Entry 7BJV (X-ray diffraction, 3.05 A resolution); this record covers chains A and D.

# Chain A
Protein: Ultraspiracle protein
Source organism: Heliothis virescens
UniProt: A0A2A4K9Z3 (A0A2A4K9Z3_HELVI); residues 205-466 here correspond to UniProt positions 153-414 (UniProt number = residue number - 52)
Amino-acid sequence (263 residues; each row starts with the number of its first residue):
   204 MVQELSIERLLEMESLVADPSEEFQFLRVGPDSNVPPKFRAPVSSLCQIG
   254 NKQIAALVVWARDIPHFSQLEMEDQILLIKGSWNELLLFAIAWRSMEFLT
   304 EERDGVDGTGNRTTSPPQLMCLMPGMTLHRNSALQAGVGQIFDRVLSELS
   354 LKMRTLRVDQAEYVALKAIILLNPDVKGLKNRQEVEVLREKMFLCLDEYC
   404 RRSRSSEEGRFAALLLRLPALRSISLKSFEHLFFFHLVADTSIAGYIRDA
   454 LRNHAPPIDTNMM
Disordered / not traced: 204, 306-316, 465-466
Construct notes: initiating methionine (204)
Ligand contacts: EPH (L-alpha-phosphatidyl-beta-oleoyl-gamma-palmitoyl-phosphatidylethanolamine): L230, V238, P239, F242, P245, V246, L249, C250, N287, L290, L291, M323, L331, S335, A336, Q338, A339, V341, I344, F345, S431, H434, L435, F438, L440

# Chain D
Protein: Ecdysone Receptor
Source organism: Heliothis virescens
Notes: engineered mutation(s): W303Y, A316S, L456S, C483S
Amino-acid sequence (266 residues; numbered 267 to 532; the number before each row is that of its first residue):
   267 GSHMASMTGGQQMGRDPLKNVPPLTANQKSLIARLVYYQEGYEQPSEEDL
   317 KRVTQTWQSDEDDEDSDMPFRQITEMTILTVQLIVEFAKGLPGFSKISQS
   367 DQITLLKACSSEVMMLRVARRYDAATDSVLFANNQAYTRDNYRKAGMAYV
   417 IEDLLHFCRCMYSMMMDNVHYALLTAIVIFSDRPGLEQPSLVEEIQRYYL
   467 NTLRVYILNQNSASPRSAVIFGKILGILTEIRTLGMQNSNMCISLKLKNR
   517 KLPPFLEEIWDVADVA
Disordered / not traced: 267-285, 324-330
Metal / ion sites: Mg2+ near G356 (its only coordinating residue here)
Ligand contacts: U0H (N-tert-butyl-2-methoxy-N'-(3-methoxy-2-methyl-phenyl)carbonyl-pyridine-3-carbohydrazide): I339, T340, T343, S377, M380, M381, V384, Y403, Y408, M413, V416, D419, L420, L500, Q503, N504, M507, C508, L511, L518, L522, W526
Reported in the primary citation:
  - binding site for U0H: T343, S377, M380, M381, Y408, L500, N504, W526
  - conformationally variable residues: F397, Y403

# How chain A and chain D interact
Residue-residue contacts (42):
  R347(A) - P450(D)
  K355(A) - E459(D)  salt bridge
  N376(A) - E496(D)  hydrogen bond
  D378(A) - H422(D)  hydrogen bond (backbone-side chain)
  D378(A) - C426(D)
  D378(A) - E496(D)
  K380(A) - D419(D)  salt bridge
  K380(A) - H422(D)
  R385(A) - C426(D)
  R385(A) - S429(D)  hydrogen bond
  E393(A) - R482(D)  salt bridge
  E393(A) - V485(D)
  E393(A) - K489(D)  salt bridge
  F396(A) - G488(D)
  F396(A) - K489(D)
  L397(A) - P481(D)
  L397(A) - R482(D)
  L397(A) - V485(D)  hydrophobic
  D400(A) - A484(D)
  E411(A) - R470(D)
  F414(A) - A484(D)
  F414(A) - F487(D)  hydrophobic
  A415(A) - F487(D)  hydrophobic
  A415(A) - L491(D)  hydrophobic
  L418(A) - L491(D)  hydrophobic
  L419(A) - Q462(D)
  L419(A) - L466(D)  hydrophobic
  L419(A) - L494(D)  hydrophobic
  L421(A) - T495(D)
  P422(A) - L494(D)  hydrophobic
  P422(A) - T495(D)
  P422(A) - R498(D)  hydrogen bond (backbone-side chain)
  R425(A) - T495(D)  hydrogen bond (side chain-backbone)
  R425(A) - E496(D)  salt bridge
  R425(A) - R498(D)
  R425(A) - T499(D)  hydrogen bond
  S426(A) - R498(D)  hydrogen bond
  S426(A) - M502(D)
  L429(A) - T499(D)
  L429(A) - M502(D)  hydrophobic
  E433(A) - M502(D)
  E433(A) - N506(D)
Other interface residues (no listed pair), chain A (25 interface residues in all): E351, V379, R420, A423

# Overview
Chain A and chain D form an interface of 25 and 24 residues respectively, with 7 hydrogen bonds and 5 salt
bridges. Polar pairs include K355(A)-E459(D), K380(A)-D419(D) and E393(A)-R482(D). Bound to chain A: compound
EPH. From the paper: a binding site for U0H at T343(D), S377(D) and M380(D) among others; conformational
variability at F397(D) and Y403(D).
Here chain A is Ultraspiracle protein and chain D is Ecdysone Receptor, both from Heliothis virescens. Entry
7BJV (Crystal structure of the ligand-binding domains of the heterodimer EcR/USP bound to the synthetic
agonist BYI09181) was determined by X-ray diffraction (same publication as 7BJU).
